Entry 6VX0 (X-ray diffraction, 2.21 A resolution); this record covers chains A and B.

== Chain A (and B) ==
Protein: Carbon monoxide dehydrogenase
Organism: Desulfovibrio vulgaris (strain Hildenborough / ATCC 29579 / DSM 644 / NCIMB 8303)
Notes: EC 1.2.7.4; chain B of this document is another copy of the same molecule, construct and numbering; everything in this record applies to it too
Reference sequence: Q72A99 (Q72A99_DESVH); residues 1-629 here = UniProt positions 1-629
Chain sequence (629 residues; numbered 1 to 629; the number before each row is that of its first residue):
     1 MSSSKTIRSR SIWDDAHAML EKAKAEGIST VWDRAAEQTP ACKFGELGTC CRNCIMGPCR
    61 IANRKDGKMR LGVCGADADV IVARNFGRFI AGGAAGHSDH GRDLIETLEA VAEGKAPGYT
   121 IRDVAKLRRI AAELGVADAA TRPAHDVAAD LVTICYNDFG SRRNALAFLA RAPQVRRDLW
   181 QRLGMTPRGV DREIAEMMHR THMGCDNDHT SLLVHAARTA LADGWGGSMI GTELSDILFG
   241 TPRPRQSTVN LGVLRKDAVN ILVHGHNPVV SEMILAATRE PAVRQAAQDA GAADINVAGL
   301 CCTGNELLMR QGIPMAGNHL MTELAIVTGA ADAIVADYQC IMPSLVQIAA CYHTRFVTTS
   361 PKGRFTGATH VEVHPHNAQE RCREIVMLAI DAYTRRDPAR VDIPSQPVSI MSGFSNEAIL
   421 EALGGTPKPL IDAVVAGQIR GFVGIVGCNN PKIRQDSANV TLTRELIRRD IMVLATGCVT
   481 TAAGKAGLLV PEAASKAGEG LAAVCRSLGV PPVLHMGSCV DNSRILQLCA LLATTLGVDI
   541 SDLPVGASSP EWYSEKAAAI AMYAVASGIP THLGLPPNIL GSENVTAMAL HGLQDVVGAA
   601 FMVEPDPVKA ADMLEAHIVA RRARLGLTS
Unresolved in the structure: 1-3 (chain B: 1-3, 628-629)
Sequence notes: engineered mutation Gly-45 (Cys in Q72A99), Cys-50 (Thr in Q72A99)
Metal / ion sites: 4Fe-4S cluster Fe: Cys-51, Cys-54, Cys-59, Cys-74; Fe(4)-Ni(1)-S(4) cluster, oxidized Ni: His-266, Lys-556
Ligand contacts:
  - Fe(4)-Ni(1)-S(4) cluster, oxidized (CUV): His-266, Cys-301, Cys-302, Asn-305, His-319, Cys-340, Val-446, Gly-447, Cys-448, Gly-477, Cys-478, Cys-519, Tyr-553, Ser-554, Lys-556, Ala-557
  - 4Fe-4S cluster (SF4): Cys-51, Arg-52, Asn-53, Cys-54, Met-56, Gly-57, Pro-58, Cys-59, Gly-72, Val-73, Cys-74, Ala-76, Ile-81, Arg-84, Met-203
From the paper describing this entry:
  - mutagenesis - C45G/T50C: unchanged catalytic activity on NiCl2
  - mutagenesis - C45G/T50C: unchanged catalytic activity on short-term exposure to O2
  - mutagenesis - C45G/T50C: decreased catalytic activity on aerobic purification
  - mutagenesis - C45G/T50C: decreased catalytic activity on air
  - mutagenesis - C45G/T50C: decreased catalytic activity on long-term O2 exposure

== Chain A / chain B interface ==
Contacting residue pairs (197):
  Val-31(A) / Val-73(B)
  Arg-34(A) / Gly-72(B)  hydrogen bond (side chain-backbone)
  Arg-34(A) / Val-73(B)  hydrogen bond (side chain-backbone)
  Arg-34(A) / Cys-74(B)
  Arg-34(A) / Gly-75(B)
  Ala-35(A) / Val-73(B)  hydrophobic
  Glu-37(A) / Lys-68(B)
  Glu-37(A) / Met-69(B)  hydrogen bond (side chain-backbone)
  Gln-38(A) / Cys-59(B)
  Gln-38(A) / Arg-60(B)  hydrogen bond (side chain-backbone)
  Gln-38(A) / Met-69(B)
  Gln-38(A) / Leu-71(B)  hydrogen bond (side chain-backbone)
  Gln-38(A) / Val-73(B)
  Ala-41(A) / Pro-58(B)
  Cys-42(A) / Pro-58(B)
  Gly-45(A) / Arg-52(B)
  Glu-46(A) / Gly-57(B)
  Glu-46(A) / Pro-58(B)
  Cys-50(A) / Cys-42(B)  hydrophobic
  Cys-50(A) / Arg-52(B)  hydrogen bond (backbone-side chain)
  Arg-52(A) / Cys-50(B)  hydrogen bond (side chain-backbone)
  Arg-52(A) / Arg-52(B)
  Arg-52(A) / Asn-85(B)
  Arg-52(A) / Phe-89(B)
  Asn-53(A) / Phe-89(B)
  Asn-53(A) / Glu-555(B)
  Cys-54(A) / Phe-89(B)  hydrophobic
  Cys-54(A) / Tyr-553(B)
  Ile-55(A) / Asn-450(B)  hydrogen bond (backbone-side chain)
  Ile-55(A) / Lys-452(B)  hydrogen bond (backbone-side chain)
  Ile-55(A) / Trp-552(B)
  Ile-55(A) / Tyr-553(B)  hydrogen bond (backbone-backbone)
  Ile-55(A) / Leu-575(B)  hydrophobic
  Ile-55(A) / Asn-578(B)
  Met-56(A) / His-319(B)
  Met-56(A) / Pro-451(B)
  Met-56(A) / Lys-452(B)
  Met-56(A) / Tyr-553(B)  hydrophobic
  Gly-57(A) / Lys-452(B)  hydrogen bond (backbone-side chain)
  Pro-58(A) / Ala-41(B)
  Pro-58(A) / Cys-42(B)  hydrophobic
  Pro-58(A) / Glu-46(B)
  Cys-59(A) / Gln-38(B)
  Arg-60(A) / Gln-38(B)  hydrogen bond (backbone-side chain)
  Lys-68(A) / Glu-37(B)
  Met-69(A) / Glu-37(B)  hydrogen bond (backbone-side chain)
  Met-69(A) / Gln-38(B)
  Leu-71(A) / Gln-38(B)  hydrogen bond (backbone-side chain)
  Gly-72(A) / Arg-34(B)  hydrogen bond (backbone-side chain)
  Val-73(A) / Val-31(B)
  Val-73(A) / Arg-34(B)  hydrogen bond (backbone-side chain)
  Val-73(A) / Ala-35(B)  hydrophobic
  Val-73(A) / Gln-38(B)
  Cys-74(A) / Arg-34(B)
  Cys-74(A) / Met-342(B)
  Cys-74(A) / Pro-343(B)
  Cys-74(A) / Ser-344(B)  hydrogen bond (backbone-backbone)
  Gly-75(A) / Arg-34(B)
  Gly-75(A) / Pro-343(B)
  Ala-76(A) / Pro-343(B)
  Asn-85(A) / Arg-52(B)
  Arg-88(A) / Gly-92(B)
  Arg-88(A) / Met-198(B)
  Arg-88(A) / Glu-555(B)  salt bridge
  Phe-89(A) / Arg-52(B)
  Phe-89(A) / Asn-53(B)
  Phe-89(A) / Cys-54(B)  hydrophobic
  Gly-92(A) / Arg-88(B)
  Gly-92(A) / Met-198(B)
  Gly-92(A) / His-202(B)
  Ala-95(A) / Ala-195(B)
  Ala-95(A) / Met-198(B)  hydrophobic
  Ala-95(A) / His-199(B)
  Gly-96(A) / His-199(B)
  Asp-99(A) / Glu-196(B)
  Asp-99(A) / His-199(B)  salt bridge
  Arg-102(A) / Ser-161(B)  hydrogen bond
  Arg-102(A) / Arg-192(B)
  Arg-102(A) / Ala-195(B)
  Glu-106(A) / Arg-192(B)  salt bridge
  Glu-109(A) / Arg-162(B)  salt bridge
  Thr-153(A) / Arg-162(B)  hydrogen bond
  Tyr-156(A) / Ser-161(B)
  Tyr-156(A) / Arg-162(B)
  Phe-159(A) / Phe-159(B)
  Phe-159(A) / Gly-160(B)
  Gly-160(A) / Phe-159(B)
  Ser-161(A) / Arg-102(B)  hydrogen bond
  Ser-161(A) / Tyr-156(B)
  Ser-161(A) / Phe-159(B)
  Arg-162(A) / Glu-109(B)  salt bridge
  Arg-162(A) / Val-152(B)
  Arg-162(A) / Thr-153(B)  hydrogen bond
  Arg-162(A) / Tyr-156(B)
  Asp-191(A) / Asp-191(B)
  Asp-191(A) / Arg-192(B)
  Asp-191(A) / Ala-195(B)
  Arg-192(A) / Arg-102(B)
  Arg-192(A) / Glu-106(B)  salt bridge
  Arg-192(A) / Asp-191(B)
  Ala-195(A) / Ala-95(B)
  Ala-195(A) / Arg-102(B)
  Ala-195(A) / Asp-191(B)
  Glu-196(A) / Asp-99(B)
  Glu-196(A) / Lys-362(B)  salt bridge
  Met-198(A) / Arg-88(B)
  Met-198(A) / Gly-92(B)
  Met-198(A) / Ala-95(B)  hydrophobic
  Met-198(A) / Met-198(B)  hydrophobic
  His-199(A) / Ala-95(B)
  His-199(A) / Gly-96(B)
  His-199(A) / Asp-99(B)  salt bridge
  His-199(A) / Tyr-338(B)
  His-199(A) / Gln-339(B)  hydrogen bond
  His-199(A) / Lys-362(B)
  Arg-200(A) / Pro-361(B)  hydrogen bond (side chain-backbone)
  Arg-200(A) / Lys-362(B)
  His-202(A) / Gly-92(B)
  His-202(A) / Cys-340(B)
  His-202(A) / Ser-554(B)
  His-202(A) / Glu-555(B)  salt bridge
  His-202(A) / Lys-556(B)
  Met-203(A) / His-319(B)
  Met-203(A) / Cys-340(B)  hydrogen bond (backbone-backbone)
  Met-203(A) / Met-342(B)  hydrophobic
  Met-203(A) / Tyr-553(B)
  Gly-204(A) / Tyr-338(B)
  Gly-204(A) / Gln-339(B)  hydrogen bond (backbone-backbone)
  Gly-204(A) / Cys-340(B)  hydrogen bond (backbone-backbone)
  Gly-204(A) / Ile-341(B)  hydrogen bond (backbone-backbone)
  Gly-204(A) / Phe-365(B)
  Cys-205(A) / Tyr-338(B)  hydrophobic
  Cys-205(A) / Gln-339(B)
  Cys-205(A) / Lys-362(B)  hydrogen bond (side chain-backbone)
  Cys-205(A) / Gly-363(B)
  Cys-205(A) / Phe-365(B)
  Asp-206(A) / Lys-362(B)  hydrogen bond (backbone-backbone)
  Asp-206(A) / Arg-364(B)
  Asn-207(A) / Pro-343(B)
  Asn-207(A) / Arg-364(B)  hydrogen bond (backbone-backbone)
  Asn-207(A) / Phe-365(B)
  Asn-207(A) / Thr-366(B)  hydrogen bond (backbone-backbone)
  Asp-208(A) / Arg-364(B)  hydrogen bond (backbone-backbone)
  Asp-208(A) / Thr-366(B)  hydrogen bond
  Ser-211(A) / Arg-364(B)
  His-319(A) / Met-56(B)
  His-319(A) / Met-203(B)
  Tyr-338(A) / His-199(B)
  Tyr-338(A) / Gly-204(B)
  Tyr-338(A) / Cys-205(B)  hydrophobic
  Gln-339(A) / His-199(B)  hydrogen bond
  Gln-339(A) / Met-203(B)
  Gln-339(A) / Gly-204(B)  hydrogen bond (backbone-backbone)
  Gln-339(A) / Cys-205(B)
  Cys-340(A) / Met-203(B)  hydrogen bond (backbone-backbone)
  Cys-340(A) / Gly-204(B)  hydrogen bond (backbone-backbone)
  Ile-341(A) / Gly-204(B)  hydrogen bond (backbone-backbone)
  Met-342(A) / Cys-74(B)
  Met-342(A) / Met-203(B)  hydrophobic
  Pro-343(A) / Cys-74(B)
  Pro-343(A) / Gly-75(B)
  Pro-343(A) / Ala-76(B)
  Pro-343(A) / Asn-207(B)
  Ser-344(A) / Cys-74(B)
  Pro-361(A) / Arg-200(B)  hydrogen bond (backbone-side chain)
  Lys-362(A) / Glu-196(B)  salt bridge
  Lys-362(A) / His-199(B)
  Lys-362(A) / Arg-200(B)
  Lys-362(A) / Cys-205(B)  hydrogen bond (backbone-side chain)
  Lys-362(A) / Asp-206(B)  hydrogen bond (backbone-backbone)
  Gly-363(A) / Cys-205(B)
  Arg-364(A) / Asp-206(B)
  Arg-364(A) / Asn-207(B)  hydrogen bond (backbone-backbone)
  Arg-364(A) / Asp-208(B)  hydrogen bond (backbone-backbone)
  Arg-364(A) / Ser-211(B)
  Phe-365(A) / Gly-204(B)
  Phe-365(A) / Cys-205(B)
  Phe-365(A) / Asn-207(B)
  Thr-366(A) / Asn-207(B)  hydrogen bond (backbone-backbone)
  Thr-366(A) / Asp-208(B)  hydrogen bond
  Asn-450(A) / Ile-55(B)  hydrogen bond (side chain-backbone)
  Pro-451(A) / Met-56(B)
  Lys-452(A) / Ile-55(B)  hydrogen bond (side chain-backbone)
  Lys-452(A) / Met-56(B)
  Lys-452(A) / Gly-57(B)  hydrogen bond (side chain-backbone)
  Trp-552(A) / Ile-55(B)
  Tyr-553(A) / Cys-54(B)
  Tyr-553(A) / Ile-55(B)  hydrogen bond (backbone-backbone)
  Tyr-553(A) / Met-56(B)  hydrophobic
  Tyr-553(A) / Met-203(B)
  Ser-554(A) / His-202(B)
  Glu-555(A) / Asn-53(B)
  Glu-555(A) / Arg-88(B)  salt bridge
  Glu-555(A) / His-202(B)  salt bridge
  Lys-556(A) / His-202(B)
  Leu-575(A) / Ile-55(B)  hydrophobic
  Asn-578(A) / Ile-55(B)
Also at the interface, not in a pair above, chain A (91 interface residues in all): Pro-40, Cys-51, Ile-61, Arg-70, Ala-91, Gly-93, Val-152, Ile-194, Pro-576
Also at the interface, not in a pair above, chain B (90 interface residues in all): Pro-40, Gly-45, Cys-51, Arg-70, Ala-91, Gly-93, Ile-194, Pro-576

== Summary ==
91 residues of chain A and 90 residues of chain B are in contact; the contacts include 49 hydrogen bonds and
12 salt bridges. Polar contacts include Arg-88(A)/Glu-555(B), Asp-99(A)/His-199(B) and Glu-106(A)/Arg-192(B).
From the paper: C45G/T50C of chain A reduce catalytic activity on aerobic purification; C45G/T50C of chain A
reduce catalytic activity on air.
Chain A and chain B are both Carbon monoxide dehydrogenase (Desulfovibrio vulgaris (strain Hildenborough /
ATCC 29579 / DSM 644 / NCIMB 8303)); the structure, Crystal structure of air-exposed C45G/T50C D. vulgaris
carbon monoxide dehydrogenase (2 hour air exposure), was determined by X-ray diffraction together with 6VWY,
6VWZ and 6VX1 from the same study.
